PDB entry 4Q4T | X-ray diffraction, 1.63 A resolution | chain A

[Chain A]
Protein: Peptidoglycan endopeptidase RipA
Organism: Mycobacterium tuberculosis
Notes: EC 3.4.-.-; fragment: RipA
UniProtKB: O53168 (RIPA_MYCTU); residue numbers follow UniProt; this construct covers 1-472
Chain sequence (472 residues; numbered 1 to 472; the number before each row is that of its first residue):
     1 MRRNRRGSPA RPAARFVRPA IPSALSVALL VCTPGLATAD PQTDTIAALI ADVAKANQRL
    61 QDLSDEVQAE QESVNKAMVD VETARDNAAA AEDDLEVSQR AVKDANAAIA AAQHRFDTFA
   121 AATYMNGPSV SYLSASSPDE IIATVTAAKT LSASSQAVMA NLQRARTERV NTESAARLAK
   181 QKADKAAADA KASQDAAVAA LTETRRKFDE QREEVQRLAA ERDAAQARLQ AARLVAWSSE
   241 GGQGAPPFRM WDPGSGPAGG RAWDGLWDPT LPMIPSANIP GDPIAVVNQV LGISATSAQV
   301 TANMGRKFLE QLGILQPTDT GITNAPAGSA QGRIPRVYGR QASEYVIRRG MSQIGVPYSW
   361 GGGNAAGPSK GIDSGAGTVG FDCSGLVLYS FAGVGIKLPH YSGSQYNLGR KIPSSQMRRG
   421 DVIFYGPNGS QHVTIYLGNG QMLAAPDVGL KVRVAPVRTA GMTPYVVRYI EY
Not modelled in the structure: 1-264
Sequence notes: engineered mutation Ala444 (Glu in O53168)
UniProt features mapped onto this chain:
  - active site: Cys383 (Nucleophile), His432 (Proton acceptor)
  - mutagenesis: Asp382 to Gly385 (Abolishes host cell invasion and survival in host macrophages), Cys383 (C383A: Loss of enzyme activity), Arg419 to Asp421 (Abolishes host cell invasion)

[In short]
From UniProt: active-site residues Cys383 and His432 and 7 mutagenesis sites.
Chain A is Peptidoglycan endopeptidase RipA (Mycobacterium tuberculosis); the structure, Structure of the
Resuscitation Promoting Factor Interacting protein RipA mutated at E444, was determined by X-ray diffraction,
deposited together with 4Q4G and 4Q4N.
